6COZ - chains A and B; structure by electron microscopy, 3.36 A resolution.

== Chain A (and B) ==
Molecule: Chloride channel protein 1
Organism: Homo sapiens
Notes: chain B of this document is another copy of the same molecule, construct and numbering; everything in this record applies to it too
Reference sequence: P35523 (CLCN1_HUMAN); residue numbers follow UniProt; this construct covers 1-988
Amino-acid sequence (988 residues; row label = number of the first residue in the row):
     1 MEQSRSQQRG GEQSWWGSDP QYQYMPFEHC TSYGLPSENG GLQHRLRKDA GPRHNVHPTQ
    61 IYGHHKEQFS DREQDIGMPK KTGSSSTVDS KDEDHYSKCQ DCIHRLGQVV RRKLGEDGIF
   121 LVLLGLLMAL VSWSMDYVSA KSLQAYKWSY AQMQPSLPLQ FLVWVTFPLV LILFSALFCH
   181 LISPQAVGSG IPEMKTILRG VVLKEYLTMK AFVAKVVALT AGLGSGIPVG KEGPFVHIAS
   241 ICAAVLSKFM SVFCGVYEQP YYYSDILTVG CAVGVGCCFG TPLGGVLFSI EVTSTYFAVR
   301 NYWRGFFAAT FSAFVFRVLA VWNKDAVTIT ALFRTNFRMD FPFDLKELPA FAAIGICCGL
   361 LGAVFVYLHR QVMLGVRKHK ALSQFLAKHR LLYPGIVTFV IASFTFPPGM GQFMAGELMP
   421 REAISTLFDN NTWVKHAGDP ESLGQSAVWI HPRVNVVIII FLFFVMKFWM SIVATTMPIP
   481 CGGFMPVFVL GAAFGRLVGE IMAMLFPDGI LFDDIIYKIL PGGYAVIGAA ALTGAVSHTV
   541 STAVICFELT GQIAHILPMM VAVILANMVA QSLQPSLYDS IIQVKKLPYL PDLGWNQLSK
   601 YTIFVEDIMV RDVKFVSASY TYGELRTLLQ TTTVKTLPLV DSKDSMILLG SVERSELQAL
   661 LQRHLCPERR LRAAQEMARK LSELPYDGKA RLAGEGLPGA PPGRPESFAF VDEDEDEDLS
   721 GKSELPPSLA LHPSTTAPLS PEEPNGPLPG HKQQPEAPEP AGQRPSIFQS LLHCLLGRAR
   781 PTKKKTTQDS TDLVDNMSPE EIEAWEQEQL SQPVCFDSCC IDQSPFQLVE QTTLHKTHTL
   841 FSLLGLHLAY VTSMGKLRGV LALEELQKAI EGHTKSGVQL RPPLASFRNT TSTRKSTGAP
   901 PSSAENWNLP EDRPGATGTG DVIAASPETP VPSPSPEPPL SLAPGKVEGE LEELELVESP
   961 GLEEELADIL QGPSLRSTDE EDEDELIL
Unresolved in the structure: 1-590, 671-796, 877-988
UniProt features mapped onto this chain:
  - motif: Gly-188 to Pro-192 (Selectivity filter part_1), Gly-230 to Pro-234 (Selectivity filter part_2), Gly-482 to Pro-486 (Selectivity filter part_3)
  - binding site (chloride): Ser-189, Phe-484, Tyr-578
  - site: Glu-232 (Protopore gate)
  - modified residue: Ser-886 (Phosphoserine)
  - natural variant: Gln-43 (Q43R: In MCAR), Ser-70 (S70L: In MCAR; uncertain significance), Thr-82 (T82A: In MCAR; uncertain significance), Arg-105 (R105C: In MCAR), Met-128 (M128V: In MCAD), Asp-136 (D136G: In MCAR), Tyr-137 (Y137D: In MCAR), Tyr-150 (Y150C: In MCAR), Gln-154 (Q154R: No effect on chloride transport), Gln-160 (Q160H: In MCAR), Phe-161 (F161V: In MCAD and MCAR), Trp-164 (W164R: In MCAR), 48 further natural variant entries in UniProt
  - mutagenesis: Ile-290 (I290C/E/F/G/K/L/Q/T/V/Y: Changed chloride channel activity; changed gating of the channel), Glu-291 (E291D: No effect on calcium channel activity; E291L: Loss of calcium channel activity), Arg-496 (R496K: Changed gating of the channel), Gly-499 (G499K/E: Changed gating of the channel; G499Q: No effect on gating of the channel), Glu-500 (E500Q: No effect on channel function), Thr-636 (T636A: Reduces the effect of adenosine nucleotides on common gate), Pro-638 (P638A: Reduces the effect of adenosine nucleotides on common gate), Ser-651 (S651A: Has normal sensitivity to adenosine nucleotides), His-847 (H847A: Reduces the effect of adenosine nucleotides on common gate), Leu-848 (L848A: Abrogates the effect of adenosine nucleotides on common gate), Ala-849 (A849V: Has normal sensitivity to adenosine nucleotides)

== How chain A and chain B interact ==
Pairs across the interface - 1 pairs, chain A then chain B:
  Met-854(A) / Met-854(B)

== Overview ==
The chain A/chain B interface involves 1 residues from each chain. From UniProt: 3 chloride-binding residues
and 11 mutagenesis sites on chain A.
Chain A and chain B are both Chloride channel protein 1 (Homo sapiens); the structure, Human CLC-1 chloride
ion channel, C-terminal cytosolic domain, was determined by electron microscopy together with 6COY from the
same study.
